4RSE - chains A and B; structure by X-ray diffraction, 2.39 A resolution.

# Chain A (and B)
Name: Retinoid isomerohydrolase
Organism: Bos taurus
Notes: EC 3.1.1.64; chain B of this document is another copy of the same molecule, construct and numbering; everything in this record applies to it too
Reference sequence: Q28175 (RPE65_BOVIN); residues 2-533 here = UniProt positions 2-533
Sequence (533 residues; each row starts with the number of its first residue):
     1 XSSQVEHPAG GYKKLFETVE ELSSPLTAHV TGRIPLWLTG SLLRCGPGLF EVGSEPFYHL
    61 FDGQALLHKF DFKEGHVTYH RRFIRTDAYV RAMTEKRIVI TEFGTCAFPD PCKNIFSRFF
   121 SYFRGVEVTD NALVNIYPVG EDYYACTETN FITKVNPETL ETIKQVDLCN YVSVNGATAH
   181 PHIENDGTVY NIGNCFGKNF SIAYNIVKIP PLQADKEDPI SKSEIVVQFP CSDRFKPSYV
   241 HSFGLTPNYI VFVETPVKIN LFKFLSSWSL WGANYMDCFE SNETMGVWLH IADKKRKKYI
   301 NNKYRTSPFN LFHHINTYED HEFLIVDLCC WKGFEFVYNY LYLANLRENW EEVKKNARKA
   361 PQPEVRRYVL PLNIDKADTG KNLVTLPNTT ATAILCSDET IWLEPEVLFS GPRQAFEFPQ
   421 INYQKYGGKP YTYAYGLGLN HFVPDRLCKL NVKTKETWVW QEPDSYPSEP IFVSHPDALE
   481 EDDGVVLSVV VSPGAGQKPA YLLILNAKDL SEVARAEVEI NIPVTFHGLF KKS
Disordered / not traced: 110-126, 197-201
Modified / non-standard residues: ACE (acetyl group) at position 1
Sequence notes: expression tag (1); conflict Leu341 (Ser in Q28175)
Ion coordination: Fe2+: His180, His241, His313, His527 (together with palmitic acid)
Small-molecule neighbours: MB-001 (A6V; (1R)-3-amino-1-{3-[(2,6,6-trimethylcyclohex-1-en-1-yl)methoxy]phenyl}propan-1-ol): Phe61, Phe103, Val128, Thr129, Val134, Thr147, Glu148, Thr149, Asn175, Gly176, Asn194, Phe196, Tyr239, His241, Ile259, Phe264, Tyr275, Phe279, Tyr338
Curated features (UniProtKB/Swiss-Prot):
  - binding site (Fe cation): His180, His241, His313, His527
  - modified residue: Ser2 (N-acetylserine), Thr101 (Phosphothreonine), Thr105 (Phosphothreonine), Lys113 (N6-acetyllysine), Ser117 (Phosphoserine)
  - lipidation (S-palmitoyl cysteine): Cys112, Cys231, Cys329, Cys330
What the authors report for this chain:
  - binding site for MB-001: Phe61, Phe103, Val128, Thr129, Thr147, Glu148, Thr149, Phe196, Tyr239, Ile259, Phe264, Tyr275, Phe279, Tyr338
  - conformationally variable residues (side-chain flip): Phe196, Phe264
  - catalytic residues: Phe103, Thr147, Glu148 (proposed by the authors, not directly observed)

# Interface between chain A and chain B
Contacting residue pairs (72):
  Glu283(A) with Cys396(B); Ser397(B), hydrogen bond (side chain-backbone)
  Ser307(A) with Trp402(B); Glu404(B), hydrogen bond
  Pro308(A) with Trp402(B)
  Lys332(A) with Thr390(B), hydrogen bond (side chain-backbone); Glu404(B); Pro405(B), hydrogen bond (side chain-backbone)
  Gly333(A) with Ile394(B)
  Phe334(A) with Gly380(B); Ile394(B), hydrophobic; Cys396(B), hydrophobic
  Glu335(A) with Gly380(B); Lys381(B)
  Arg358(A) with Asn382(B); Val384(B); Thr385(B)
  Lys359(A) with Asp378(B), salt bridge; Asn382(B), hydrogen bond (backbone-backbone); Thr385(B)
  Ala360(A) with Asn382(B), hydrogen bond (backbone-side chain)
  Gln362(A) with Thr389(B), hydrogen bond (side chain-backbone); Thr390(B); Thr392(B)
  Arg366(A) with Glu404(B), salt bridge
  Asp378(A) with Lys359(B), salt bridge
  Gly380(A) with Phe334(B); Glu335(B)
  Lys381(A) with Glu335(B); Lys359(B)
  Asn382(A) with Arg358(B); Lys359(B), hydrogen bond (backbone-backbone); Ala360(B), hydrogen bond (side chain-backbone); Gln362(B)
  Val384(A) with Arg358(B); Arg413(B), hydrogen bond (backbone-side chain)
  Thr385(A) with Arg358(B); Lys359(B); Arg413(B)
  Leu386(A) with Arg413(B), hydrogen bond (backbone-side chain)
  Pro387(A) with Pro412(B); Arg413(B)
  Thr389(A) with Gln362(B), hydrogen bond (backbone-side chain); Pro412(B)
  Thr390(A) with Lys332(B), hydrogen bond (backbone-side chain); Gln362(B); Ser410(B), hydrogen bond; Gly411(B); Pro412(B)
  Thr392(A) with Lys332(B); Gln362(B)
  Ile394(A) with Gly333(B); Phe334(B), hydrophobic
  Cys396(A) with Glu283(B); Phe334(B), hydrophobic
  Ser397(A) with Glu283(B), hydrogen bond
  Trp402(A) with Ser307(B); Pro308(B)
  Glu404(A) with Ser307(B), hydrogen bond; Lys332(B); Arg366(B), salt bridge
  Pro405(A) with Lys332(B), hydrogen bond (backbone-side chain)
  Val407(A) with Val407(B), hydrophobic
  Ser410(A) with Thr390(B), hydrogen bond
  Gly411(A) with Thr390(B)
  Pro412(A) with Pro387(B); Thr389(B); Thr390(B)
  Arg413(A) with Val384(B), hydrogen bond (side chain-backbone); Thr385(B); Leu386(B), hydrogen bond (side chain-backbone); Pro387(B)
Interface residues without a listed pair, chain A (40 interface residues in all): Tyr340, Glu364, Thr379, Asn388, Ala391, Leu395
Interface residues without a listed pair, chain B (40 interface residues in all): Tyr340, Glu364, Thr379, Asn388, Ala391, Leu395

# In short
Chain A and chain B each contribute 40 residues to their interface; the contacts include 20 hydrogen bonds and
4 salt bridges. Polar contacts include Lys359(A)-Asp378(B), Arg366(A)-Glu404(B) and Glu283(A)-Ser397(B). Chain
A binds MB-001. The paper reports catalytic residues Phe103(A), Thr147(A) and Glu148(A); a binding site for
MB-001 at Phe61(A), Phe103(A) and Val128(A) among others.
Both chains are Retinoid isomerohydrolase (Bos taurus). Entry 4RSE (Crystal structure of RPE65 in complex with
MB-001 and palmitate) was determined by X-ray diffraction, deposited together with 4RSC.
